1COW - chains A and E of the 7 polymer chains in the assembly; structure by X-ray diffraction, 3.10 A resolution.

== Chain A ==
Name: Bovine mitochondrial F1-atpase
From: Bos taurus
Notes: EC 3.6.1.34
UniProt: P19483 (ATPA1_BOVIN); residues 2-510 here correspond to UniProt positions 45-553 (UniProt number = residue number + 43)
Chain sequence (510 residues; each row starts with the number of its first residue):
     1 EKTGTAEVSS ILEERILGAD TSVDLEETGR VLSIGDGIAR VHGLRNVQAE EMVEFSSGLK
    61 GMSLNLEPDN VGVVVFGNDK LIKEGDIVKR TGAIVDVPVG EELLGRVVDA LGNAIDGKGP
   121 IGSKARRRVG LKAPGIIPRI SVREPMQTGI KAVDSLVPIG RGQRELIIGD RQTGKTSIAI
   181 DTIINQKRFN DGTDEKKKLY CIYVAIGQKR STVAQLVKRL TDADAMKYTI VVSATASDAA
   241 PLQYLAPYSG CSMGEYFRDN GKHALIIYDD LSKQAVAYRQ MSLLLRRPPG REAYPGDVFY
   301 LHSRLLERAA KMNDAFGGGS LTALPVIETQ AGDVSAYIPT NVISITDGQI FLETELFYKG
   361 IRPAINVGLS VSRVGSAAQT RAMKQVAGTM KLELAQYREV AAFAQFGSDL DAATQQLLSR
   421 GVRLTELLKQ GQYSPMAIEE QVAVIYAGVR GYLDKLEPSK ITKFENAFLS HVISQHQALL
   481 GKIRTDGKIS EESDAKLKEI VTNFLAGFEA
Not modelled in the structure: 1-23
Differences from the reference sequence: conflict Gly481 (Ser524 in P19483)
Curated features (UniProtKB/Swiss-Prot):
  - binding site (ATP): Gln172, Gly174, Lys175, Thr176, Ser177, Gln430, Gln432
  - binding site (Mg(2+)): Thr176, Asp269
  - site: Ser370 (Required for activity)
  - modified residue: Ser10 (Phosphoserine), Ser22 (Phosphoserine), Ser33 (Phosphoserine), Ser63 (Phosphoserine), Lys80 (N6-acetyllysine), Lys83 (N6-acetyllysine), Lys89 (N6-acetyllysine), Thr91 (Phosphothreonine), Lys118 (N6-acetyllysine), Ser123 (Phosphoserine), Lys124 (N6-acetyllysine), Ser141 (Phosphoserine), Arg161 (Omega-N-methylarginine), Lys187 (N6-acetyllysine), Lys196 (N6-acetyllysine), Lys197 (N6-acetyllysine), Lys218 (N6-acetyllysine), Lys262 (N6-acetyllysine), Lys384 (N6-acetyllysine), Lys391 (N6-acetyllysine) and 5 more in UniProt
  - glycosylation: Ser33 (O-linked (GlcNAc) serine)
Metal / ion sites: Mg2+: Thr176 (together with AMP-PNP)
Small-molecule neighbours: AMP-PNP (ANP; phosphoaminophosphonic acid-adenylate ester): Asp170, Arg171, Gln172, Thr173, Gly174, Lys175, Thr176, Ser177, Glu328, Phe357, Arg362, Pro363, Gln430, Gly431, Gln432, Tyr433

== Chain E ==
Name: Bovine mitochondrial F1-atpase
From: Bos taurus
Notes: EC 3.6.1.34
UniProt: P00829 (ATPB_BOVIN); residues -3 to 478 here correspond to UniProt positions 47-528 (UniProt number = residue number + 50)
Chain sequence (482 residues; each row starts with the number of its first residue; numbers below 1 keep their minus sign (Ala-3 is residue -3)):
    -3 AAQASPSPKA GATTGRIVAV IGAVVDVQFD EGLPPILNAL EVQGRETRLV LEVAQHLGES
    57 TVRTIAMDGT EGLVRGQKVL DSGAPIRIPV GPETLGRIMN VIGEPIDERG PIKTKQFAAI
   117 HAEAPEFVEM SVEQEILVTG IKVVDLLAPY AKGGKIGLFG GAGVGKTVLI MELINNVAKA
   177 HGGYSVFAGV GERTREGNDL YHEMIESGVI NLKDATSKVA LVYGQMNEPP GARARVALTG
   237 LTVAEYFRDQ EGQDVLLFID NIFRFTQAGS EVSALLGRIP SAVGYQPTLA TDMGTMQERI
   297 TTTKKGSITS VQAIYVPADD LTDPAPATTF AHLDATTVLS RAIAELGIYP AVDPLDSTSR
   357 IMDPNIVGSE HYDVARGVQK ILQDYKSLQD IIAILGMDEL SEEDKLTVSR ARKIQRFLSQ
   417 PFQVAEVFTG HLGKLVPLKE TIKGFQQILA GEYDHLPEQA FYMVGPIEEA VAKADKLAEE
   477 HS
Not modelled in the structure: -3 to 8, 475-478
Curated features (UniProtKB/Swiss-Prot):
  - binding site (ADP): Gly159, Val160, Gly161, Lys162, Thr163, Val164
  - binding site (ATP): Gly159, Gly161, Lys162, Thr163, Val164, Arg189
  - binding site (phosphate): Gly159, Val160, Gly161, Lys162, Thr163
  - binding site (Mg(2+)): Thr163, Glu188
  - modified residue: Lys74 (N6-acetyllysine), Lys111 (N6-acetyllysine), Lys148 (N6-acetyllysine), Lys209 (N6-acetyllysine), Lys214 (N6-acetyllysine), Thr262 (Phosphothreonine), Ser365 (Phosphoserine), Lys376 (N6-acetyllysine), Ser383 (Phosphoserine), Lys430 (N6-acetyllysine), Lys435 (N6-acetyllysine), Lys472 (N6-acetyllysine)
  - glycosylation: Ser56 (O-linked (GlcNAc) serine)
Small-molecule neighbours: aurovertin b (AUR): Ala338, Ile339, Leu342, Gly343, Ile344, Pro350, Leu351, Leu378, Tyr381, Lys382, Gln385, Gln411, Arg412, Glu454, Gln455, Tyr458

== How chain A and chain E interact ==
Residue-residue contacts - 70 pairs, chain A then chain E:
  Gly43(A) - Arg71(E)  hydrogen bond (backbone-side chain)
  Leu44(A) - Arg71(E)  hydrogen bond (backbone-side chain)
  Arg45(A) - Arg71(E)
  Asn46(A) - Val70(E)
  Val47(A) - Leu69(E)
  Val47(A) - Val70(E)
  Val47(A) - Arg71(E)
  Gln48(A) - Gly68(E)
  Gln48(A) - Leu69(E)
  Gln48(A) - Val70(E)
  Ala49(A) - Thr66(E)
  Ala49(A) - Glu67(E)
  Ala49(A) - Gly68(E)
  Ala49(A) - Leu69(E)  hydrogen bond (backbone-backbone)
  Glu50(A) - Glu67(E)
  Asn65(A) - Val16(E)
  Asn65(A) - Ile17(E)
  Leu66(A) - Ala15(E)
  Leu66(A) - Val16(E)  hydrogen bond (backbone-backbone)
  Leu66(A) - Leu69(E)
  Glu67(A) - Val14(E)
  Glu67(A) - Arg71(E)  hydrogen bond (backbone-side chain)
  Pro68(A) - Val14(E)
  Pro68(A) - Ala15(E)
  Pro68(A) - Arg71(E)
  Asn70(A) - Arg71(E)
  Val71(A) - Arg71(E)
  Lys132(A) - Asp64(E)  salt bridge
  Lys132(A) - Glu67(E)  salt bridge
  Ala133(A) - Asn223(E)
  Gly135(A) - Thr190(E)
  Ile136(A) - Ile102(E)
  Ile136(A) - Thr190(E)
  Ile136(A) - Asn194(E)
  Ile136(A) - Tyr219(E)  hydrophobic
  Ile137(A) - Ile102(E)
  Ile137(A) - Asp103(E)
  Ile137(A) - Tyr197(E)  hydrophobic
  Arg139(A) - Thr190(E)
  Arg139(A) - Arg191(E)
  Arg139(A) - Asn194(E)
  Ser141(A) - Asp195(E)
  Arg287(A) - Ile17(E)
  Arg287(A) - Gly18(E)
  Pro288(A) - Ala270(E)
  Pro288(A) - Gly273(E)
  Gly296(A) - Glu267(E)
  Gly296(A) - Leu271(E)
  Asp297(A) - Leu271(E)
  Phe299(A) - Met222(E)
  Phe299(A) - Arg229(E)
  Phe299(A) - Glu267(E)
  Tyr300(A) - Gly65(E)
  Tyr300(A) - Asn223(E)
  Tyr300(A) - Glu224(E)
  Tyr300(A) - Pro225(E)
  Ser303(A) - Met222(E)  hydrogen bond (side chain-backbone)
  Ser303(A) - Asn223(E)
  Arg304(A) - Asn223(E)
  Glu307(A) - Thr190(E)  hydrogen bond
  Glu307(A) - Asn223(E)
  Ser344(A) - Arg189(E)  hydrogen bond (backbone-side chain)
  Ser344(A) - Met222(E)
  Ile345(A) - Arg189(E)
  Ile345(A) - Met222(E)  hydrophobic
  Thr346(A) - Arg189(E)
  Asp347(A) - Arg191(E)  salt bridge
  Arg373(A) - Arg189(E)
  Arg373(A) - Glu192(E)  salt bridge
  Val374(A) - Arg191(E)
Interface residues without a listed pair, chain A (42 interface residues in all): Leu64, Pro134, Ile140, Arg164, Ser335, Ile343
Interface residues without a listed pair, chain E (38 interface residues in all): Ile94, Glu104, Gly193, Gln221, Pro226, Ala314

== In short ==
Chain A and chain E form an interface of 42 and 38 residues respectively, with 8 hydrogen bonds and 4 salt
bridges. Polar contacts include Lys132(A)-Asp64(E), Lys132(A)-Glu67(E) and Asp347(A)-Arg191(E). Bound to chain
A: AMP-PNP. Chain E binds aurovertin b.
Here chain A is Bovine mitochondrial F1-atpase and chain E is Bovine mitochondrial F1-atpase, both from Bos
taurus. Entry 1COW (Bovine mitochondrial F1-atpase complexed with aurovertin B) was determined by X-ray
diffraction.
